Entry 2AIY (solution NMR); this record covers chains A and B of the 12 polymer chains in the assembly.

== Chain A ==
Protein: Protein (insulin)
Notes: fragment: alpha chain
UniProt: P01308 (INS_HUMAN); residues 1-21 here correspond to UniProt positions 90-110 (UniProt number = residue number + 89)
Amino-acid sequence (21 residues; row label = number of the first residue in the row):
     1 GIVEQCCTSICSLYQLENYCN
Cystine bridges: Cys-6/Cys-11

== Chain B ==
Protein: Protein (insulin)
Notes: fragment: beta chain
UniProt: P01308 (INS_HUMAN); residues 1-30 here correspond to UniProt positions 25-54 (UniProt number = residue number + 24)
Amino-acid sequence (30 residues; each row starts with the number of its first residue):
     1 FVNQHLCGSHLVEALYLVCGERGFFYTPKT

== How chain A and chain B interact ==
Pairs across the interface (27; chain A residue first):
  Gly-1(A) / Thr-30(B)
  Ile-2(A) / Phe-25(B)
  Ile-2(A) / Thr-27(B)
  Ile-2(A) / Thr-30(B)
  Val-3(A) / Gln-4(B)
  Val-3(A) / Leu-11(B)
  Val-3(A) / Tyr-26(B)
  Val-3(A) / Thr-27(B)
  Val-3(A) / Pro-28(B)
  Val-3(A) / Thr-30(B)
  Glu-4(A) / Thr-30(B)
  Cys-7(A) / Cys-7(B)  disulfide
  Cys-7(A) / Leu-11(B)
  Leu-13(A) / Val-18(B)
  Leu-16(A) / Leu-15(B)
  Glu-17(A) / Val-18(B)
  Glu-17(A) / Arg-22(B)
  Asn-18(A) / Phe-25(B)
  Tyr-19(A) / Phe-24(B)
  Tyr-19(A) / Phe-25(B)
  Cys-20(A) / Cys-19(B)  disulfide
  Cys-20(A) / Arg-22(B)
  Cys-20(A) / Gly-23(B)
  Cys-20(A) / Phe-24(B)
  Asn-21(A) / Arg-22(B)
  Asn-21(A) / Gly-23(B)
  Asn-21(A) / Phe-24(B)
Interface residues without a listed pair, chain A (14 interface residues in all): Gln-5, Cys-6
Interface residues without a listed pair, chain B (15 interface residues in all): Gly-8
Disulfides between the chains: Cys-7(A)/Cys-7(B), Cys-20(A)/Cys-19(B)

== Summary ==
Chain A and chain B form an interface of 14 and 15 residues respectively; the contacts include 2 disulfide
bonds.
Chain A is Protein (insulin) and chain B is Protein (insulin); the structure, R6 human insulin hexamer
(SYMMETRIC), NMR, 20 structures, was determined by solution NMR (same publication as 3AIY, 4AIY and 5AIY).
